Entry 9GEO (electron microscopy, 2.79 A resolution); this record covers chains A and J of the 10 polymer chains in the assembly.

== Chain A ==
Name: Histone H3.2
Organism: Xenopus laevis
Reference sequence: P84233 (H32_XENLA); residues 37-135 here correspond to UniProt positions 38-136 (UniProt number = residue number + 1)
Sequence (99 residues; numbered 37 to 135; the number before each row is that of its first residue):
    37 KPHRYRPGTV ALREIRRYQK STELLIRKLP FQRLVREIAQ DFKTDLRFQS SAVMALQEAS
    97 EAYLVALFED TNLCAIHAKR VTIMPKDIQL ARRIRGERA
Disordered / not traced: 37-38
Construct notes: conflict Ala102 (Gly103 in P84233)
Curated features (UniProtKB/Swiss-Prot):
  - modified residue: Lys37 (N6-methyllysine), Tyr41 (Phosphotyrosine), Lys56 (N6,N6,N6-trimethyllysine), Ser57 (Phosphoserine), Lys64 (N6-(2-hydroxyisobutyryl)lysine), Lys79 (N6,N6,N6-trimethyllysine), Thr80 (Phosphothreonine), Ser86 (Phosphoserine), Thr107 (Phosphothreonine), Lys115 (N6-acetyllysine), Lys122 (N6-(2-hydroxyisobutyryl)lysine)
  - lipidation: Cys110 (S-palmitoyl cysteine)

== Chain J ==
Molecule: Widom-601 DNA
Sequence (147 nucleotides; row label = number of the first residue in the row; numbers below 1 keep their minus sign (DA-73 is residue -73)):
   -73 ATCGAGAATC CCGGTGCCGA GGCCGCTCAA TTGGTCGTAG ACAGCTCTAG CACCGCTTAA
   -13 ACGCACGTAC GCGCTGTCCC CCGCGTTTTA ACCGCCAAGG GGATTACTCC CTAGTCTCCA
    47 GGCACGTGTC AGATATATAC ATCCGAT
Disordered / not traced: -73, 73

== How chain A and chain J interact ==
Pairs across the interface - 23 pairs, chain A then chain J:
  Arg40(A) - DG9(J)  hydrogen bond to the base
  Arg40(A) - DC10(J)  hydrogen bond to the sugar
  Tyr41(A) - DA-67(J)  sugar contact
  Tyr41(A) - DG9(J)  sugar contact
  Tyr41(A) - DC10(J)  hydrogen bond to the phosphate
  Arg42(A) - DG9(J)  sugar contact
  Pro43(A) - DC8(J)  phosphate contact
  Pro43(A) - DG9(J)  phosphate contact
  Gly44(A) - DG9(J)  phosphate contact
  Thr45(A) - DG9(J)  phosphate contact
  Val46(A) - DG9(J)  hydrogen bond to the phosphate
  Val46(A) - DC10(J)  phosphate contact
  Ala47(A) - DG9(J)  hydrogen bond to the phosphate
  Arg49(A) - DA-66(J)  sugar contact
  Lys56(A) - DC-64(J)  salt bridge to the phosphate
  Arg63(A) - DA17(J)  phosphate contact
  Arg63(A) - DC18(J)  phosphate contact
  Lys64(A) - DC18(J)  hydrogen bond to the phosphate
  Leu65(A) - DA17(J)  phosphate contact
  Leu65(A) - DC18(J)  hydrogen bond to the phosphate
  Pro66(A) - DA17(J)  phosphate contact
  Arg69(A) - DA17(J)  salt bridge to the phosphate
  Arg83(A) - DG27(J)  sugar contact
Also at the interface, not in a pair above, chain A (18 interface residues in all): His39, Thr118
Also at the interface, not in a pair above, chain J (12 interface residues in all): DT-65, DC7, DG26

== In short ==
The interface between chain A and chain J involves 18 residues on one side and 12 on the other, with 7
hydrogen bonds and 2 salt bridges. Polar contacts include Arg40(A)-DG9(J), Arg40(A)-DC10(J) and
Tyr41(A)-DC10(J).
Chain A is Histone H3.2 (Xenopus laevis) and chain J is Widom-601 DNA; the structure, Nucleosome core
particle, was determined by electron microscopy together with 9GEN, 9GEP, 9GEQ, 9GER, 9IHD, 9IHE and 9IHF from
the same study.
